Entry 9IVR (electron microscopy, 2.80 A resolution); this record covers chains T and H of the 24 polymer chains in the assembly.

[Chain T (and H)]
Protein: Ras GTPase-activating protein-binding protein 1
Source organism: Homo sapiens
Notes: EC 3.6.4.12, 3.6.4.13; chain H of this document is another copy of the same molecule, construct and numbering; everything in this record applies to it too
Reference sequence: Q13283 (G3BP1_HUMAN); residues 1-138 here = UniProt positions 1-138
Chain sequence (141 residues; numbered -2 to 138; the number before each row is that of its first residue; numbers below 1 keep their minus sign (Gly-2 is residue -2)):
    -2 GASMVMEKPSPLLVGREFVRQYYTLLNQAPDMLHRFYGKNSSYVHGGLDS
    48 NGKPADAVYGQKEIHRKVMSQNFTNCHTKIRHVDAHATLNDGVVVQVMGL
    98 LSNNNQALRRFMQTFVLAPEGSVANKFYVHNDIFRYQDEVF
Unresolved in the structure: -2 to 4
Sequence notes: expression tag (-2 to 0)
Swiss-Prot annotation at these positions:
  - cross-link (Glycyl lysine isopeptide (Lys-Gly)): Lys36 (interchain with G-Cter in ubiquitin), Lys50 (interchain with G-Cter in ubiquitin), Lys59 (interchain with G-Cter in ubiquitin), Lys64 (interchain with G-Cter in ubiquitin), Lys76 (interchain with G-Cter in ubiquitin), Lys123 (interchain with G-Cter in ubiquitin)
  - natural variant: Arg78 (R78C: Found in a patient with a neurodevelopmental disorder; uncertain significance), Arg132 (R132I: Found in a patient with a neurodevelopmental disorder; uncertain significance)
  - mutagenesis: Phe15 (F15W: Decreased interaction with USP10), Phe33 (F33W: Abolished interaction with CAPRIN1 and ability to undergo liquid-liquid phase separation. Abolished interaction with USP10), Lys36 (K36R: In 10KR; abolished ubiquitination in response to heat shock, leading to decreased stress granule disassembly when associated with R-50, R-59, R-64, R-76, R-123, R-353, R-357, R-376 and R-393 ...), Lys50 (K50R: In 10KR; abolished ubiquitination in response to heat shock, leading to decreased stress granule disassembly when associated with R-36, R-59, R-64, R-76, R-123, R-353, R-357, R-376 and R-393 ...), Lys59 (K59R: In 10KR; abolished ubiquitination in response to heat shock, leading to decreased stress granule disassembly when associated with R-36, R-50, R-64, R-76, R-123, R-353, R-357, R-376 and R-393 ...), Lys64 (K64R: In 10KR; abolished ubiquitination in response to heat shock, leading to decreased stress granule disassembly when associated with R-36, R-50, R-59, R-76, R-123, R-353, R-357, R-376 and R-393 ...), Lys76 (K76R: In 10KR; abolished ubiquitination in response to heat shock, leading to decreased stress granule disassembly when associated with R-36, R-50, R-59, R-64, R-123, R-353, R-357, R-376 and R-393 ...), Lys123 (K123R: In 10KR; abolished ubiquitination in response to heat shock, leading to decreased stress granule disassembly when associated with R-36, R-50, R-59, R-64, R-76, R-353, R-357, R-376 and R-393 ...), Phe124 (F124W: Does not affect interaction with USP10)

[Interface between chain T and chain H]
Residue-residue contacts (5):
  Asn102(T) - Lys50(H)
  Asn102(T) - Glu136(H)  hydrogen bond (side chain-backbone)
  Asn102(T) - Val137(H)
  Ala104(T) - Pro51(H)  hydrophobic
  Leu105(T) - Asn48(H)
Other interface residues (no listed pair), chain T (6 interface residues in all): Asn72, His74, Gln103
Other interface residues (no listed pair), chain H (6 interface residues in all): Phe138

[Summary]
The chain T/chain H interface involves 6 residues from each chain; the contacts include 1 hydrogen bond. The
hydrogen-bonded pair is Asn102(T)-Glu136(H). From UniProt: 9 mutagenesis sites on chain T.
Chain T and chain H are both Ras GTPase-activating protein-binding protein 1 (Homo sapiens); the structure,
Cryo-EM structure of the CHIKV nsP3 peptide in complex with the NTF2L domain of G3BP1 (Conformation ..., was
determined by electron microscopy together with 9IVQ, 9IVS and 9J5S from the same study.
